Entry 4DL5 (X-ray diffraction, 2.92 A resolution); this record covers chains A and T of the 3 polymer chains in the assembly.

# Chain A
Protein: DNA polymerase eta
Source organism: Homo sapiens
Notes: EC 2.7.7.7
Reference sequence: Q9Y253 (POLH_HUMAN); residues 1-432 here = UniProt positions 1-432
Amino-acid sequence (435 residues; each row starts with the number of its first residue; numbers below 1 keep their minus sign (Gly-2 is residue -2)):
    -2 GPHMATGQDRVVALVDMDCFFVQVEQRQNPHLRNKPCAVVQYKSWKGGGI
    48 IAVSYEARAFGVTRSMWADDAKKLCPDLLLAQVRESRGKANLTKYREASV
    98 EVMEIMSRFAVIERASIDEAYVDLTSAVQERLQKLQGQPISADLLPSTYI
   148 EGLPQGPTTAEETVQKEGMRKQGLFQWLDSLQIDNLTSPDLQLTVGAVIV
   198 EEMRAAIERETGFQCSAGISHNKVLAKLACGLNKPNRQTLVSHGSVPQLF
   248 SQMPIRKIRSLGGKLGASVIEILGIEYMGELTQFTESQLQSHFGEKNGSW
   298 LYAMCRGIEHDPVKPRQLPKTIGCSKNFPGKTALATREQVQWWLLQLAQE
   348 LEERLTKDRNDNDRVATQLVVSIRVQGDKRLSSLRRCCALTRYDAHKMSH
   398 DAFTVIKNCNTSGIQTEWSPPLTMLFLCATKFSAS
Not modelled in the structure: -2 to 1, 154-157, 410-412
Construct notes: expression tag (-2 to 0)
Curated features (UniProtKB/Swiss-Prot):
  - binding site (Mg(2+)): Asp13, Met14, Asp115, Glu116
  - binding site (Mn(2+)): Asp13, Met14, Asp115, Glu116
  - binding site (a 2'-deoxyribonucleoside 5'-triphosphate): Arg61
  - natural variant: Val37 (deletion: In XPV), Leu75 (deletion: In XPV), Arg93 (R93P: In XPV), Arg111 (R111H: In XPV), Thr122 (T122P: In XPV), Gly153 (G153D: In a breast cancer sample), Thr191 (T191P: In XPV), Gly263 (G263V: In XPV), Val266 (V266D: In XPV), Gly295 (G295R: In XPV), Arg361 (R361S: In XPV)
  - mutagenesis: Tyr52 (Y52A/F: Reduces DNA polymerase activity; Y52E: Reduces DNA polymerase activity. Increases fidelity of replication and reduces translesion bypass), Arg61 (R61A: Reduces enzymatic activity by two-thirds), Ser62 (S62G: Increased DNA polymerase activity and translesion bypass compared to wild-type), Ala68 (A68S/V: Severe reduction in thymine dimer translesion bypass), Asn324 to Pro326 (Reduces binding to chromatin and to monoubiquitinated PCNA. Abolishes binding to monoubiquitinated PCNA; when associated with 705-E--H-713 Del)
Metal / ion sites: Mg2+ site 1: Asp13, Met14, Asp115 (together with 0KX); Mg2+ site 2: Asp13, Asp115, Glu116 (together with 0KX) (shared with 1 residue of chain P)
Small-molecule neighbours: 0KX (2'-deoxy-5'-O-[(R)-hydroxy{[(R)-hydroxy(phosphonooxy)phosphoryl]amino}phosphoryl]cytidine): Asp13, Met14, Asp15, Cys16, Phe17, Phe18, Ile48, Ala49, Tyr52, Arg55, Arg61, Ile114, Asp115, Glu116, Lys231
What the authors report for this chain:
  - Mg2+ coordination: Asp13, Asp115, Glu116
  - mutagenesis - W297A: decreased catalytic activity

# Chain T
Molecule: 12-nt DNA strand
Sequence (12 nucleotides; numbered 1 to 12; the number before each row is that of its first residue):
     1 TACGGTCACACT
Not modelled in the structure: 1-3
Metal / ion sites: Cisplatin Pt: DG4, DG5
Small-molecule neighbours: Cisplatin (CPT): DG4, DG5, DT6, DC7

# Chain A / chain T interface
Contacting residue pairs (48; chain A residue first):
  Gln38(A) with DG4(T), hydrogen bond to the base; DG5(T), hydrogen bond to the base; DT6(T), sugar contact
  Tyr39(A) with DG4(T), phosphate contact; DG5(T), hydrogen bond to the phosphate; DT6(T), hydrogen bond to the phosphate
  Ile48(A) with DG4(T), base contact; DG5(T), base contact
  Ser62(A) with DG4(T), hydrogen bond to the base
  Lys86(A) with DT6(T), salt bridge to the phosphate; DC7(T), salt bridge to the phosphate
  Arg93(A) with DT6(T), salt bridge to the phosphate; DC7(T), salt bridge to the phosphate; DA8(T), salt bridge to the phosphate
  Lys293(A) with DA10(T), sugar contact; DC11(T), phosphate contact; DT12(T), phosphate contact
  Arg313(A) with DA8(T), hydrogen bond to the phosphate; DC9(T), salt bridge to the phosphate; DA10(T), salt bridge to the phosphate
  Pro316(A) with DA8(T), phosphate contact; DC9(T), phosphate contact
  Lys317(A) with DA8(T), hydrogen bond to the phosphate; DC9(T), hydrogen bond to the phosphate; DA10(T), phosphate contact
  Thr318(A) with DC7(T), sugar contact; DA8(T), hydrogen bond to the phosphate; DC9(T), hydrogen bond to the phosphate
  Ile319(A) with DC7(T), phosphate contact; DA8(T), phosphate contact
  Gly320(A) with DT6(T), phosphate contact; DC7(T), hydrogen bond to the phosphate; DA8(T), hydrogen bond to the phosphate
  Ser322(A) with DG5(T), sugar contact; DT6(T), hydrogen bond to the phosphate; DC7(T), hydrogen bond to the phosphate
  Lys323(A) with DG5(T), salt bridge to the phosphate; DT6(T), phosphate contact
  Asn324(A) with DG4(T), phosphate contact; DG5(T), hydrogen bond to the phosphate; DT6(T), hydrogen bond to the phosphate
  Pro326(A) with DG4(T), phosphate contact; DG5(T), phosphate contact
  Glu347(A) with DT6(T), phosphate contact; DC7(T), phosphate contact
  Arg351(A) with DT6(T), salt bridge to the phosphate; DC7(T), salt bridge to the phosphate; DA8(T), salt bridge to the phosphate
Interface residues without a listed pair, chain A (25 interface residues in all): Trp64, Ala87, Leu89, Lys311, Cys321, Arg382

# Overview
Chain A and chain T form an interface of 25 and 9 residues respectively; the contacts include 16 hydrogen
bonds and 11 salt bridges. Among the polar pairs are Gln38(A)-DG4(T), Gln38(A)-DG5(T) and Ser62(A)-DG4(T).
Bound to chain A: compound 0KX. The paper reports that W297A of chain A reduces catalytic activity; Mg2+
coordination by Asp13(A), Asp115(A) and Glu116(A).
Chain A is DNA polymerase eta (Homo sapiens) and chain T is a 12-nt DNA strand; the structure, Human DNA
polymerase eta inserting dCMPNPP opposite the 5'G of cisplatin crosslinked Gs (Pt-GG2), was determined by
X-ray diffraction (same publication as 4DL2, 4DL3, 4DL4, 4DL6 and 4DL7).
